PDB entry 5E0X | X-ray diffraction, 2.01 A resolution | chains A and C of the 4 polymer chains in the assembly

[Chain A]
Name: Estrogen receptor
From: Homo sapiens
Notes: fragment: ligand-binding domain
UniProt: P03372 (ESR1_HUMAN); numbering as in UniProt (aligned over 298-554)
Chain sequence (257 residues; each row starts with the number of its first residue):
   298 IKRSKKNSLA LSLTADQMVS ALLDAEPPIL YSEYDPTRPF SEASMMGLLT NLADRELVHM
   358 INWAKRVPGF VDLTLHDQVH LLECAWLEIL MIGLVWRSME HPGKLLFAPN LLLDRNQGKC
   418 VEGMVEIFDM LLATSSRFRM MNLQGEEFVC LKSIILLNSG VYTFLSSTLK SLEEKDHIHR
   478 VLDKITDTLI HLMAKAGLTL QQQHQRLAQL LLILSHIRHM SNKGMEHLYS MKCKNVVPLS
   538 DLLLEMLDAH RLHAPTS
Unresolved in the structure: 298-304, 462-470, 530-534, 549-554
Differences from the reference sequence: engineered mutation Ser537 (Tyr in P03372)
Small-molecule neighbours: 5KD (4,4'-{[(3S)-3-(4-methoxyphenyl)cyclohexylidene]methanediyl}diphenol): Met343, Leu346, Thr347, Leu349, Ala350, Glu353, Trp383, Leu384, Leu387, Met388, Leu391, Arg394, Phe404, Val418, Glu419, Gly420, Met421, Ile424, Phe425, Leu428, Gly521, His524, Leu525, Lys529, Leu540

[Chain C]
Name: Nuclear receptor coactivator 2
Notes: fragment: Nuclear receptor-interacting peptide
UniProt: Q15596 (NCOA2_HUMAN); residues 686-699 here = UniProt positions 686-699
Chain sequence (14 residues; each row starts with the number of its first residue):
   686 KHKILHRLLQ DSSS
Unresolved in the structure: 686-687, 697-699

[Chain A / chain C interface]
Contacting residue pairs - 21 pairs, chain A then chain C:
  Ile358(A) with Leu690(C), hydrophobic; Leu693(C), hydrophobic; Leu694(C), hydrophobic
  Lys362(A) with Leu693(C), hydrogen bond (side chain-backbone); Leu694(C), hydrogen bond (side chain-backbone); Asp696(C)
  Leu372(A) with His691(C); Gln695(C)
  Gln375(A) with Leu694(C)
  Val376(A) with Leu690(C); His691(C); Leu694(C), hydrophobic
  Leu379(A) with Leu690(C), hydrophobic; Leu694(C), hydrophobic
  Glu380(A) with Leu690(C)
  Asp538(A) with Ile689(C)
  Leu539(A) with Ile689(C); Leu690(C)
  Glu542(A) with Lys688(C); Ile689(C), hydrogen bond (side chain-backbone)
  Met543(A) with Leu690(C), hydrophobic
Interface residues without a listed pair, chain A (12 interface residues in all): Phe367

[In short]
The interface between chain A and chain C involves 12 residues on one side and 8 on the other, with 3 hydrogen
bonds. Polar pairs include Lys362(A)-Leu693(C), Lys362(A)-Leu694(C) and Glu542(A)-Ile689(C). Chain A binds
compound 5KD.
Here chain A is Estrogen receptor (Homo sapiens) and chain C is Nuclear receptor coactivator 2. Entry 5E0X
(Crystal Structure of the ER-alpha Ligand-binding Domain in Complex with the Cyclofenil Derivative
4,4'-{[(3S)-3-(4-methoxyphenyl)cyclohexylidene]methanediyl}diphenol) was determined by X-ray diffraction,
deposited together with 4ZN7, 4ZNH, 4ZNS, 4ZNT, 4ZNU, 4ZNV and 50 further entries.
